5L5X - chains B and C of the 28 polymer chains in the assembly; structure by X-ray diffraction, 2.90 A resolution.

[Chain B]
Molecule: Proteasome subunit alpha type-3
Organism: Saccharomyces cerevisiae (strain ATCC 204508 / S288c)
Notes: EC 3.4.25.1
UniProtKB: P23638 (PSA3_YEAST); residues 0-257 here correspond to UniProt positions 1-258 (UniProt number = residue number + 1)
Chain sequence (258 residues; each row starts with the number of its first residue; numbering starts at 0):
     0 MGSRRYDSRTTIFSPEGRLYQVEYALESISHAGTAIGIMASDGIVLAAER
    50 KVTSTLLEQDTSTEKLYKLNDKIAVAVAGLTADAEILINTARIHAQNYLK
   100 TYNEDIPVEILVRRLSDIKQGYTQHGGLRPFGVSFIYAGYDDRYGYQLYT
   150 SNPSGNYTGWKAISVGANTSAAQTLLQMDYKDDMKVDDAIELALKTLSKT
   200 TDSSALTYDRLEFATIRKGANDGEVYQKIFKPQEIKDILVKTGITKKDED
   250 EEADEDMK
Disordered / not traced: 0, 245-257
Swiss-Prot annotation at these positions:
  - cross-link (Glycyl lysine isopeptide (Lys-Gly)): Lys99 (interchain with G-Cter in ubiquitin), Lys198 (interchain with G-Cter in ubiquitin), Lys230 (interchain with G-Cter in ubiquitin)

[Chain C]
Molecule: Proteasome subunit alpha type-4
Organism: Saccharomyces cerevisiae (strain ATCC 204508 / S288c)
Notes: EC 3.4.25.1
UniProtKB: P40303 (PSA4_YEAST); residues -1 to 252 here correspond to UniProt positions 1-254 (UniProt number = residue number + 2)
Chain sequence (254 residues; row label = number of the first residue in the row; numbers below 1 keep their minus sign (Met-1 is residue -1)):
    -1 MSGYDRALSIFSPDGHIFQVEYALEAVKRGTCAVGVKGKNCVVLGCERRS
    49 TLKLQDTRITPSKVSKIDSHVVLSFSGLNADSRILIEKARVEAQSHRLTL
    99 EDPVTVEYLTRYVAGVQQRYTQSGGVRPFGVSTLIAGFDPRDDEPKLYQT
   149 EPSGIYSSWSAQTIGRNSKTVREFLEKNYDRKEPPATVEECVKLTVRSLL
   199 EVVQTGAKNIEITVVKPDSDIVALSSEEINQYVTQIEQEKQEQQEQDKKK
   249 KSNH
Disordered / not traced: -1 to 0, 241-252
Swiss-Prot annotation at these positions:
  - modified residue: Thr58 (Phosphothreonine)

[Interface between chain B and chain C]
Residue-residue contacts (74; chain B residue first):
  Arg3(B) - Arg4(C)  hydrogen bond (backbone-side chain)
  Asp6(B) - Tyr2(C)  hydrogen bond
  Asp6(B) - Arg4(C)  salt bridge
  Arg8(B) - Arg4(C)
  Thr10(B) - Leu6(C)
  Thr10(B) - Arg125(C)
  Ile11(B) - Leu6(C)  hydrophobic
  Ile11(B) - Gln17(C)
  Phe12(B) - Gln17(C)  hydrogen bond (backbone-side chain)
  Phe12(B) - Tyr20(C)  hydrophobic
  Phe12(B) - Ala21(C)  hydrophobic
  Phe12(B) - Ala24(C)  hydrophobic
  Phe12(B) - Leu76(C)  hydrophobic
  Phe12(B) - Arg125(C)
  Phe12(B) - Pro126(C)
  Phe12(B) - Gly128(C)
  Ser13(B) - Tyr20(C)
  Pro14(B) - Tyr20(C)  hydrophobic
  Pro14(B) - Glu23(C)
  Glu15(B) - Glu23(C)
  Glu15(B) - Arg27(C)  hydrogen bond (backbone-side chain)
  Gly16(B) - Tyr20(C)
  Gly16(B) - Glu23(C)
  Gly16(B) - Ala24(C)
  Gly16(B) - Arg27(C)
  Arg17(B) - Arg27(C)
  Leu18(B) - Arg125(C)
  Met38(B) - Asp54(C)
  Arg112(B) - Arg81(C)
  Ser115(B) - Arg81(C)  hydrogen bond (backbone-side chain)
  Asp116(B) - Arg81(C)  salt bridge
  Gln119(B) - Ala78(C)
  Gln119(B) - Asp79(C)
  Gln119(B) - Ile82(C)
  Thr122(B) - Arg125(C)  hydrogen bond (backbone-side chain)
  Gln123(B) - Tyr118(C)
  Gln123(B) - Gly123(C)
  Gln123(B) - Val124(C)
  Gln123(B) - Arg125(C)  hydrogen bond (backbone-backbone)
  Gln123(B) - Pro126(C)
  Gln123(B) - Phe127(C)
  His124(B) - Gly123(C)
  His124(B) - Val124(C)
  Gly125(B) - Tyr2(C)
  Gly125(B) - Gly123(C)
  Gly126(B) - Tyr2(C)
  Tyr143(B) - Arg56(C)  hydrogen bond (backbone-side chain)
  Tyr143(B) - Ile57(C)  hydrophobic
  Tyr145(B) - Arg56(C)  hydrogen bond (backbone-side chain)
  Gln146(B) - Ile57(C)
  Leu147(B) - Ile57(C)
  Tyr148(B) - Ile57(C)
  Ser153(B) - Ala78(C)
  Gly154(B) - Ala78(C)
  Gly154(B) - Arg81(C)  hydrogen bond (backbone-side chain)
  Asn155(B) - Asn77(C)
  Asn155(B) - Ala78(C)
  Tyr156(B) - Pro59(C)  hydrophobic
  Tyr156(B) - Arg81(C)
  Gly158(B) - Gln53(C)
  Gly158(B) - Asp54(C)  hydrogen bond (backbone-backbone)
  Gly158(B) - Ile57(C)
  Gly158(B) - Thr58(C)  hydrogen bond (backbone-side chain)
  Trp159(B) - Leu50(C)  hydrophobic
  Trp159(B) - Lys51(C)
  Trp159(B) - Leu52(C)
  Trp159(B) - Gln53(C)
  Trp159(B) - Asp54(C)
  Lys160(B) - Leu52(C)  hydrogen bond (backbone-backbone)
  Lys160(B) - Gln53(C)
  Lys160(B) - Asp54(C)
  Ala161(B) - Leu52(C)
  Leu175(B) - Leu52(C)
  Gln176(B) - Leu52(C)
Also at the interface, not in a pair above, chain B (41 interface residues in all): Glu108, Thr157, Gln172, Tyr179

[Overview]
The interface between chain B and chain C involves 41 residues on one side and 31 on the other, with 13
hydrogen bonds and 2 salt bridges. Polar contacts include Asp6(B)-Arg4(C), Asp116(B)-Arg81(C) and
Arg3(B)-Arg4(C).
Chain B is Proteasome subunit alpha type-3 and chain C is Proteasome subunit alpha type-4, both from
Saccharomyces cerevisiae (strain ATCC 204508 / S288c); the structure, Yeast 20S proteasome with human beta5c
(1-138) and human beta6 (97-111; 118-133) in complex with ONX ..., was determined by X-ray diffraction
together with 5L52, 5L54, 5L55, 5L5A, 5L5B, 5L5D and 30 further entries from the same study.
